7TKH - chains T and V of the 27 polymer chains in the assembly; structure by electron microscopy, 4.40 A resolution (low resolution: residue-level contacts below are approximate; hydrogen-bond / salt-bridge calls are withheld).

Chain T:
Protein: ATP synthase subunit a
Organism: Saccharomyces cerevisiae
Reference sequence: P00854 (ATP6_YEAST); residues 1-249 here correspond to UniProt positions 11-259 (UniProt number = residue number + 10)
Sequence (249 residues; numbered 1 to 249; the number before each row is that of its first residue):
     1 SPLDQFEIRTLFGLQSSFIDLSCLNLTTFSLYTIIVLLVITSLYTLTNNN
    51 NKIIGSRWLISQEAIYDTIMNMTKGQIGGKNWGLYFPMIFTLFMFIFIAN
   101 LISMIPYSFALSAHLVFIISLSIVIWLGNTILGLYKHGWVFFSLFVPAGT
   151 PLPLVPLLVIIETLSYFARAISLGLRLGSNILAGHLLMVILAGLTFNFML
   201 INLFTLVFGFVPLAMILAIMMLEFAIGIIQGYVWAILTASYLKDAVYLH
Not modelled in the structure: 1-25

Chain V:
Protein: ATP synthase subunit d
Organism: Saccharomyces cerevisiae
Reference sequence: P30902 (ATP7_YEAST); residues 1-173 here correspond to UniProt positions 2-174 (UniProt number = residue number + 1)
Sequence (173 residues; row label = number of the first residue in the row):
     1 SLAKSAANKLDWAKVISSLRITGSTATQLSSFKKRNDEARRQLLELQSQP
    51 TEVDFSHYRSVLKNTSVIDKIESYVKQYKPVKIDASKQLQVIESFEKHAM
   101 TNAKETESLVSKELKDLQSTLDNIQSARPFDELTVDDLTKIKPEIDAKVE
   151 EMVKKGKWDVPGYKDRFGNLNVM
Not modelled in the structure: 1-2
Curated features (UniProtKB/Swiss-Prot):
  - modified residue: Ser1 (N-acetylserine)

Chain T / chain V interface:
Pairs across the interface (14):
  Asn50(T) - Leu133(V)
  Asn50(T) - Thr134(V)
  Asn51(T) - Leu133(V)
  Asn51(T) - Thr134(V)
  Asn51(T) - Val135(V)
  Lys52(T) - Leu133(V)
  Ile53(T) - Leu133(V)
  Ala64(T) - Leu170(V)
  Asp67(T) - Asn169(V)
  Asp67(T) - Leu170(V)
  Thr68(T) - Leu170(V)
  Lys80(T) - Gly156(V)
  Gly83(T) - Gly156(V)
  Leu84(T) - Gly156(V)

Overview:
Chain T and chain V form an interface of 10 and 6 residues respectively.
Here chain T is ATP synthase subunit a and chain V is ATP synthase subunit d, both from Saccharomyces
cerevisiae. Entry 7TKH (Yeast ATP synthase State 2catalytic(b) with 10 mM ATP backbone model) was determined
by electron microscopy (same publication as 7TJS, 7TJT, 7TJU, 7TJV, 7TJW, 7TJX and 30 further entries).
